PDB entry 5T4J | X-ray diffraction, 2.23 A resolution | chain B

[Chain B]
Protein: HTH-type transcriptional regulatory protein GabR
Organism: Bacillus subtilis
Reference sequence: P94426 (GABR_BACSU); numbering as in UniProt (aligned over 107-471)
Sequence (365 residues; each row starts with the number of its first residue):
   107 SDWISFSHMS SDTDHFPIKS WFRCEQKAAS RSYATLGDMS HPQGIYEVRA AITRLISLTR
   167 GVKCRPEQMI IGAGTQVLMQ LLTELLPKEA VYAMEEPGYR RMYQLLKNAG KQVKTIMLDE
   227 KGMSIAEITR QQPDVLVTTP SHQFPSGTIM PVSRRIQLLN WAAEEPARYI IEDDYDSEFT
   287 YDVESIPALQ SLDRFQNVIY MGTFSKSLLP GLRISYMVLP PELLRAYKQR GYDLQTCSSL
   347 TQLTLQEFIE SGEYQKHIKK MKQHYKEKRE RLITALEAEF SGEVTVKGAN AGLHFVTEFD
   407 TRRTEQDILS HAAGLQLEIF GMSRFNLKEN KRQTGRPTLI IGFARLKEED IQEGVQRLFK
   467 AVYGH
Not modelled in the structure: 435-439
Differences from the reference sequence: conflict Ala-140 (Arg in P94426), Ala-273 (Arg in P94426), Glu-290 (Asp in P94426), Thr-444 (Ala in P94426)
Small-molecule neighbours:
  - gamma-amino-butanoic acid (ABU): His-114, Met-115, Met-145, Tyr-205, Arg-207, Phe-250, Tyr-281, Arg-430, Phe-431
  - gamma-amino-butanoic acid / pyridoxal phosphate: His-114, Met-115, Met-145, Gly-180, Thr-181, Tyr-205, Arg-207, Thr-245, Phe-250, Asp-279, Tyr-281, Thr-309, Ser-311, Arg-319, Ser-321, Arg-430, Phe-431
  - pyridoxal phosphate (PLP): Gly-180, Thr-181, Tyr-205, Thr-245, Phe-250, Asp-279, Tyr-281, Thr-309, Ser-311, Arg-319, Ser-321
Swiss-Prot annotation at these positions:
  - modified residue: Lys-312 (N6-(pyridoxal phosphate)lysine)
From the paper describing this entry:
  - binding site for gamma-amino-butanoic acid: His-114, Arg-207, Arg-430
  - conformationally variable residues (side-chain flip): Tyr-281

[Summary]
Bound to chain B: pyridoxal phosphate, gamma-amino-butanoic acid and gamma-amino-butanoic acid / pyridoxal
phosphate. From the paper: a binding site for gamma-amino-butanoic acid at His-114, Arg-207 and Arg-430;
conformational variability at Tyr-281.
Chain B is HTH-type transcriptional regulatory protein GabR (Bacillus subtilis); the structure, PLP and GABA
Trigger GabR-Mediated Transcription Regulation in Bacillus subsidies via External Aldimine Formation, was
determined by X-ray diffraction, deposited together with 5T4K and 5T4L.
